PDB entry 1FCO | X-ray diffraction, 2.20 A resolution | chain A

[Chain A]
Name: Beta-lactamase
Organism: Escherichia coli
Notes: EC 3.5.2.6; engineered mutation(s): Q120L/Y150E
UniProt: P00811 (AMPC_ECOLI); residues 1-358 here correspond to UniProt positions 20-377 (UniProt number = residue number + 19)
Sequence (358 residues; numbered 1 to 358; the number before each row is that of its first residue):
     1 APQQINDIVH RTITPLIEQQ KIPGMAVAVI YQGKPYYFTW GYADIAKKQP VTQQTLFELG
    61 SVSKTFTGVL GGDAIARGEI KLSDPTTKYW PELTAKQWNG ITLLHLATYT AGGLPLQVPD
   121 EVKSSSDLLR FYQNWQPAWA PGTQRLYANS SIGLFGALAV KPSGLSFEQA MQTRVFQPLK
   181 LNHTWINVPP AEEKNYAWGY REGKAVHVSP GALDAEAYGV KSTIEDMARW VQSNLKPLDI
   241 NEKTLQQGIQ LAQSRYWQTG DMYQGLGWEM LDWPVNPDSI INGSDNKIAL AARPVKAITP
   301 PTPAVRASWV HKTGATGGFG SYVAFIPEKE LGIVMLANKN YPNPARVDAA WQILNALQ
Unresolved in the structure: 284-288
Glycans and other covalent adducts: MOXALACTAM DERIVATIVE (open form) (MOX) linked to Ser-61
Residues lining bound ligands: MOXALACTAM DERIVATIVE (open form) (MOX; (2R)-2-[(1R)-1-{[(2S)-2-carboxy-2-(4-hydroxyphenyl)acetyl]amino}-1-methoxy-2-oxoethyl]-5-methylidene-5,6-dihydro-2H-1,3-oxazine-4-carboxylic acid): Gly-60, Lys-64, Leu-116, Gln-117, Val-118, Tyr-147, Asn-149, Tyr-218, Ala-289, Gly-314, Ala-315, Thr-316, Gly-317
UniProt features mapped onto this chain:
  - active site: Ser-61 (Acyl-ester intermediate)
  - binding site (a beta-lactam): Ser-61, Gln-117, Tyr-147, Asn-149, Ala-315, Asn-340

[In short]
Covalently linked MOXALACTAM DERIVATIVE (open form): at Ser-61. From UniProt: active-site residue Ser-61 and 6
beta-lactam-binding residues.
Chain A is Beta-lactamase (Escherichia coli); the structure, Crystal structure of the E. coli ampc
beta-lactamase covalently acylated with the inhibitory beta-lactam, moxalactam, was determined by X-ray
diffraction, deposited together with 1FCM and 1FCN.
